Entry 8SPW (electron microscopy, 3.50 A resolution); this record covers chains B and F of the 6 polymer chains in the assembly.

# Chain B
Molecule: ATP synthase subunit alpha
Source organism: Bacillus sp. PS3
Notes: EC 7.1.2.2
UniProt: A0A0M3VGF9 (A0A0M3VGF9_BACP3); residue numbers follow UniProt; this construct covers 26-501
Chain sequence (476 residues; each row starts with the number of its first residue):
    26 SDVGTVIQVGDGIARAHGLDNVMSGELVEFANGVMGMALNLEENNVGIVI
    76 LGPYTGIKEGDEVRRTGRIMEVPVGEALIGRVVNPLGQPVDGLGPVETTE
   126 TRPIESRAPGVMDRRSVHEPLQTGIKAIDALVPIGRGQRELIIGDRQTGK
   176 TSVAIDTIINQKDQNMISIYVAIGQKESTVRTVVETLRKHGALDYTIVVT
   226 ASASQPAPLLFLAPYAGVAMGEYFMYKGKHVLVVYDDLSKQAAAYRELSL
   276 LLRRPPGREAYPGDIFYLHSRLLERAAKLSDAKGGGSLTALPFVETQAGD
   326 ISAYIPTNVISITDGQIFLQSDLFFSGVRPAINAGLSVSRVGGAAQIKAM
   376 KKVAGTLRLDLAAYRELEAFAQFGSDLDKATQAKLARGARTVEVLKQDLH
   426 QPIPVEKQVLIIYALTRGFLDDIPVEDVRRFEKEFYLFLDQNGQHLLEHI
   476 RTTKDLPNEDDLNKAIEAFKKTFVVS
Disordered / not traced: 26
Construct notes: conflict Ser193 (Cys in A0A0M3VGF9), Phe463 (Trp in A0A0M3VGF9)
Ion coordination: Mg2+: Thr176 (together with ATP)
Ligand contacts: ATP (adenosine-5'-triphosphate): Asp170, Arg171, Gln172, Thr173, Gly174, Lys175, Thr176, Ser177, Gln200, Phe349, Arg354, Pro355, Gln422, Asp423, Leu424

# Chain F
Molecule: ATP synthase subunit beta
Source organism: Bacillus sp. PS3
UniProt: A0A0M4U1P9 (A0A0M4U1P9_BACP3); numbering as in UniProt (aligned over 1-471)
Chain sequence (471 residues; row label = number of the first residue in the row):
     1 MTRGRVIQVMGPVVDVKFENGHLPAIYNALKIQHKARNENEVDIDLTLEV
    51 ALHLGDDTVRTIAMASTDGLIRGMEVIDTGAPISVPVGEVTLGRVFNVLG
   101 EPIDLEGDIPADARRDPIHRPAPKFEELATEVEILETGIKVVDLLAPYIK
   151 GGKIGLFGGAGVGKTVLIQELIHNIAQEHGGISVFAGVGERTREGNDLYH
   201 EMKDSGVISKTAMVFGQMNEPPGARMRVALTGLTMAEYFRDEQGQDVLLF
   251 IDNIFRFTQAGSEVSALLGRMPSAVGYQPTLATEMGQLQERITSTAKGSI
   301 TSIQAIYVPADDYTDPAPATTFSHLDATTNLERKLAEMGIYPAVDPLAST
   351 SRALAPEIVGEEHYQVARKVQQTLQRYKELQDIIAILGMDELSDEDKLVV
   401 HRARRIQFFLSQNFHVAEQFTGQPGSYVPVKETVRGFKEILEGKYDHLPE
   451 DAFRLVGRIEEVVEKAKAMGV
Disordered / not traced: 1

# How chain B and chain F interact
Pairs across the interface (47; chain B residue first):
  Leu44(B) - Arg72(F)  hydrogen bond (backbone-side chain)
  Asp45(B) - Arg72(F)  hydrogen bond (backbone-side chain)
  Asn46(B) - Ile71(F)
  Val47(B) - Ile71(F)
  Val47(B) - Arg72(F)
  Met48(B) - Asn40(F)
  Met48(B) - Val42(F)  hydrophobic
  Met48(B) - Leu70(F)
  Met48(B) - Ile71(F)  hydrophobic
  Ser49(B) - Asp68(F)
  Ser49(B) - Gly69(F)  hydrogen bond (backbone-backbone)
  Ser49(B) - Leu70(F)  hydrogen bond (backbone-backbone)
  Asn65(B) - Val9(F)
  Leu66(B) - Gln8(F)
  Leu66(B) - Val9(F)  hydrogen bond (backbone-backbone)
  Leu66(B) - Arg72(F)
  Glu67(B) - Ile7(F)
  Glu67(B) - Gln8(F)
  Glu67(B) - Arg72(F)  hydrogen bond (backbone-side chain)
  Glu68(B) - Ile7(F)
  Val71(B) - Arg72(F)
  Gly92(B) - Asn40(F)
  Arg93(B) - Glu39(F)
  Ile94(B) - Val42(F)  hydrophobic
  Ile94(B) - Gly69(F)
  Glu130(B) - Asp68(F)
  Arg132(B) - Glu220(F)  salt bridge
  Val136(B) - Thr192(F)
  Val136(B) - Gln217(F)
  Arg283(B) - Tyr277(F)
  Arg283(B) - Asp315(F)  salt bridge
  Gly288(B) - Glu263(F)
  Asp289(B) - Ala266(F)
  Phe291(B) - Met218(F)  hydrophobic
  Phe291(B) - Gln259(F)
  Phe291(B) - Glu263(F)
  Tyr292(B) - Glu220(F)
  Tyr292(B) - Arg225(F)
  Tyr292(B) - Glu263(F)  hydrogen bond (backbone-side chain)
  Ser295(B) - Met218(F)  hydrogen bond
  Glu299(B) - Glu190(F)
  Glu299(B) - Gln217(F)
  Glu299(B) - Met218(F)
  Ser336(B) - Glu190(F)
  Thr338(B) - Glu190(F)
  Asp339(B) - Arg191(F)  salt bridge
  Val366(B) - Arg191(F)
Other interface residues (no listed pair), chain B (36 interface residues in all): Leu64, Asn70, Arg90, Ala133, Met137, Pro280, Arg296, Ile337
Other interface residues (no listed pair), chain F (34 interface residues in all): Met10, Gly11, Glu41, Thr67, Val95, Ile103, Gly195, Asn219, Pro221, Pro272, Val275

# In short
36 residues of chain B face 34 of chain F across their interface; the contacts include 8 hydrogen bonds and 3
salt bridges. Polar pairs include Arg132(B)-Glu220(F), Arg283(B)-Asp315(F) and Asp339(B)-Arg191(F). Ligands of
chain B: ATP.
Chain B is ATP synthase subunit alpha and chain F is ATP synthase subunit beta, both from Bacillus sp. PS3;
the structure, PS3 F1 Rotorless, low ATP, was determined by electron microscopy together with 8SPV and 8SPX
from the same study.
